Entry 7F67 (electron microscopy, 3.59 A resolution); this record covers chains J and S of the 18 polymer chains in the assembly.

# Chain J
Protein: Translation initiation factor eIF-2B subunit epsilon
Organism: Homo sapiens
UniProt: Q13144 (EI2BE_HUMAN); residues 1-721 here = UniProt positions 1-721
Amino-acid sequence (721 residues; row label = number of the first residue in the row):
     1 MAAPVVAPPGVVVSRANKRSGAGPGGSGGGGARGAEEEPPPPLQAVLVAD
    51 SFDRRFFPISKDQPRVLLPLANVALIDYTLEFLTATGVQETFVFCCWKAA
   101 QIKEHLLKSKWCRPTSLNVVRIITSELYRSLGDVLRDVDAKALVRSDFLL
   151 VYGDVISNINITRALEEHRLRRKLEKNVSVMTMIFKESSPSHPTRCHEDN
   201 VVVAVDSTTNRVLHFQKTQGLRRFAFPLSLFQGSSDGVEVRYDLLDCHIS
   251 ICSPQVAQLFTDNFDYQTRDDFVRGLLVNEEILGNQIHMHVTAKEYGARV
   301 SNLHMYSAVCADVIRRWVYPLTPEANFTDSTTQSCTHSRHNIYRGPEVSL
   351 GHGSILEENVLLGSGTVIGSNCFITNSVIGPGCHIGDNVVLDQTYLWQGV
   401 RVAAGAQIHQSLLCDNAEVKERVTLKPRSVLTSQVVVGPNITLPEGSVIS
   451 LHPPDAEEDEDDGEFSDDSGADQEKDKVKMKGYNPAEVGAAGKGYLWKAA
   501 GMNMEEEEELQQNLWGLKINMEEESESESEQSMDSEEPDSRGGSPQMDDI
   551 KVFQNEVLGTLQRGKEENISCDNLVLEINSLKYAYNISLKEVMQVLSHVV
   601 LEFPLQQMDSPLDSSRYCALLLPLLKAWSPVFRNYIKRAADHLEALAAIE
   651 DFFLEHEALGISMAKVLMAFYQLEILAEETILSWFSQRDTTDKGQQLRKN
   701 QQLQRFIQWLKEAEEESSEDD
Disordered / not traced: 1-39, 467-548, 689-691, 716-721
Swiss-Prot annotation at these positions:
  - modified residue: A2 (N-acetylalanine), R19 (Omega-N-methylarginine), S27 (Phosphoserine), S130 (Phosphoserine), T322 (Phosphothreonine), S450 (Phosphoserine), S466 (Phosphoserine), S469 (Phosphoserine), S532 (Phosphoserine), S540 (Phosphoserine), S544 (Phosphoserine), S717 (Phosphoserine)
  - cross-link (Glycyl lysine isopeptide (Lys-Gly)): K61 (interchain with G-Cter in ubiquitin), K103 (interchain with G-Cter in ubiquitin), K141 (interchain with G-Cter in ubiquitin), K217 (interchain with G-Cter in ubiquitin)
  - natural variant: D62 (D62V: In VWM5), L68 (L68S: In VWM5), V73 (V73G: In VWM5), A74 (A74T: In VWM5), T91 (T91A: In VWM5), L106 (L106F: In VWM5), R113 (R113C: In VWM5; R113H: In VWM5), R195 (R195C: In VWM5; R195H: In VWM5), R269 (R269G: In VWM5; R269Q: In VWM5), D270 (D270H: In VWM5), R299 (R299H: In VWM5), C310 (C310F: In VWM5), 9 further natural variant entries in UniProt

# Chain S
Protein: Eukaryotic translation initiation factor 2 subunit 3
Organism: Homo sapiens
Notes: EC 3.6.5.3
UniProt: P41091 (IF2G_HUMAN); residue numbers follow UniProt; this construct covers 1-472
Amino-acid sequence (472 residues; row label = number of the first residue in the row):
     1 MAGGEAGVTLGQPHLSRQDLTTLDVTKLTPLSHEVISRQATINIGTIGHV
    51 AHGKSTVVKAISGVHTVRFKNELERNITIKLGYANAKIYKLDDPSCPRPE
   101 CYRSCGSSTPDEFPTDIPGTKGNFKLVRHVSFVDCPGHDILMATMLNGAA
   151 VMDAALLLIAGNESCPQPQTSEHLAAIEIMKLKHILILQNKIDLVKESQA
   201 KEQYEQILAFVQGTVAEGAPIIPISAQLKYNIEVVCEYIVKKIPVPPRDF
   251 TSEPRLIVIRSFDVNKPGCEVDDLKGGVAGGSILKGVLKVGQEIEVRPGI
   301 VSKDSEGKLMCKPIFSKIVSLFAEHNDLQYAAPGGLIGVGTKIDPTLCRA
   351 DRMVGQVLGAVGALPEIFTELEISYFLLRRLLGVRTEGDKKAAKVQKLSK
   401 NEVLMVNIGSLSTGGRVSAVKADLGKIVLTNPVCTEVGEKIALSRRVEKH
   451 WRLIGWGQIRRGVTIKPTVDDD
Disordered / not traced: 1-19, 92-122, 180-183, 224-227, 469-472
Swiss-Prot annotation at these positions:
  - region: G48 to S55 (G1), N76 to K80 (G2), D134 to G137 (G3), N190 to D193 (G4), S225 to Q227 (G5), G457 to V469 (Interacts with CDC123)
  - binding site (GTP): A51 to T56, N190 to D193, S225 to Q227
  - modified residue: A2 (N-acetylalanine), S16 (Phosphoserine)
  - natural variant: S108 (S108R: In MEHMO; uncertain significance), T144 (T144I: In MEHMO), I159 (I159L: In MEHMO), I222 (I222T: In MEHMO), I259 (I259M: In MEHMO), P432 (P432S: Found in patients with hypopituitarism with glucose dysregulation)

# Chain J / chain S interface
Pairs across the interface - 11 pairs, chain J then chain S:
  R129(J) with R416(S)
  D139(J) with R352(S)
  Q258(J) with R75(S)
  D262(J) with R75(S), salt bridge
  F264(J) with L404(S); M405(S), hydrophobic; G414(S)
  D265(J) with R446(S), salt bridge; W451(S)
  S580(J) with G383(S)
  Y583(J) with Q169(S)
Interface residues without a listed pair, chain J (13 interface residues in all): A140, K141, T261, I282, A584
Interface residues without a listed pair, chain S (16 interface residues in all): L73, E74, T78, D304, L382, V403

# In short
13 residues of chain J and 16 residues of chain S are in contact, with 2 salt bridges. Polar pairs include
D262(J)-R75(S) and D265(J)-R446(S). Curated annotation (UniProt) lists 13 GTP-binding residues on chain S.
Here chain J is Translation initiation factor eIF-2B subunit epsilon and chain S is Eukaryotic translation
initiation factor 2 subunit 3, both from Homo sapiens. Entry 7F67 (eIF2B-SFSV NSs-2-eIF2) was determined by
electron microscopy, deposited together with 7F64, 7F66 and 7VLK.
